Entry 7SA6 (X-ray diffraction, 2.90 A resolution); this record covers chains A and L of the 3 polymer chains in the assembly.

# Chain A
Protein: Factor H-binding protein 2416
Organism: Neisseria meningitidis serogroup B
Sequence (270 residues; each row starts with the number of its first residue; note: 1 number in that range is skipped by the numbering (no residue carries it; nothing is unmodelled there); numbers below 1 keep their minus sign (Met-4 is residue -4)):
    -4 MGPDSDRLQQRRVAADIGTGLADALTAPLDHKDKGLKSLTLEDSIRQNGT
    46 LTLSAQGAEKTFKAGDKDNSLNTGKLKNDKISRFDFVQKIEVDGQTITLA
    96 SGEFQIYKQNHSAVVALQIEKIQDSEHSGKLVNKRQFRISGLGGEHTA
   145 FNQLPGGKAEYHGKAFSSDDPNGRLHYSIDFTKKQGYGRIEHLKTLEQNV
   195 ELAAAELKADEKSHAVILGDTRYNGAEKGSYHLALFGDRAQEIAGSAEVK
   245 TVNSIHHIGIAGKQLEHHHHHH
Unresolved in the structure: -4 to 33, 107-108, 145-158, 178-179, 192-193, 217-221, 233-237, 256-266

# Chain L
Protein: JAR5 Light Chain
Organism: Mus musculus
Sequence (216 residues; row label = number of the first residue in the row):
     1 DIVMTQAAPSVPVTPGESVSISCRSSKSLLHSNGNTYLFWFLQRPGQSPQ
    51 LLIYRMSNLASGVPDRFSGSGSGTSFTLRISRVEAEDVGVYYCMQHLEYP
   101 YTFGGGTKLEIKRADAAPTVSIFPPSSEQLTSGGASVVCFLNNFYPKDIN
   151 VKWKIDGSERQNGVLNSWTDQDSKDSTYSMSSTLTLTKDEYERHNSYTCE
   201 ATHKTSTSPIVKSFNR
Disulfide bonds: Cys23-Cys93, Cys139-Cys199

# Interface between chain A and chain L
Residue-residue contacts - 7 pairs, chain A then chain L:
  His122(A) with Tyr99(L), hydrogen bond (backbone-side chain)
  Lys125(A) with His31(L); Tyr37(L); His96(L), hydrogen bond (side chain-backbone); Leu97(L)
  Leu126(A) with Asn33(L)
  Asn128(A) with Ser32(L)
Also at the interface, not in a pair above, chain A (5 interface residues in all): Ser123
Also at the interface, not in a pair above, chain L (8 interface residues in all): Tyr101

# Summary
5 residues of chain A face 8 of chain L across their interface, with 2 hydrogen bonds. Polar contacts include
His122(A)-Tyr99(L) and Lys125(A)-His96(L).
Chain A is Factor H-binding protein 2416 (Neisseria meningitidis serogroup B) and chain L is JAR5 Light Chain
(Mus musculus); the structure, fHbp mutant 2416 bound to Fab JAR5, was determined by X-ray diffraction.
